Entry 4P2H (X-ray diffraction, 1.99 A resolution); this record covers chains A and T of the 4 polymer chains in the assembly.

Chain A:
Name: DNA polymerase beta
Source organism: Homo sapiens
Notes: EC 2.7.7.7
Reference sequence: P06746 (DPOLB_HUMAN); residues 10-335 here = UniProt positions 10-335
Amino-acid sequence (326 residues; row label = number of the first residue in the row):
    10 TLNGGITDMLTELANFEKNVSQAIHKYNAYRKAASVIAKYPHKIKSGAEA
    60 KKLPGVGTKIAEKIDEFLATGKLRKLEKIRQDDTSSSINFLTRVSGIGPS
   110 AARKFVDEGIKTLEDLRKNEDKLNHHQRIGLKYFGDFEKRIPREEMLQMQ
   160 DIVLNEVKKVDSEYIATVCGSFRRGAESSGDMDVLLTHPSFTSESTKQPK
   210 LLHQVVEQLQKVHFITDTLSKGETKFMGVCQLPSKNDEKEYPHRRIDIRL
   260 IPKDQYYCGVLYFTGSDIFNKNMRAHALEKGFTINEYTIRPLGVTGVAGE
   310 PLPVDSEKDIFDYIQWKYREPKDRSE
Not modelled in the structure: 205-206
Ion coordination: Na+ site 1: Lys60, Leu62, Val65 (shared with 1 residue of chain D); Na+ site 2: Thr101, Val103, Ile106 (shared with 1 residue of chain P); Mn2+ site 1: Asp190, Asp192 (together with 1FZ) (shared with 1 residue of chain P)
Residues lining bound ligands: 1FZ (5'-O-[(R)-hydroxy{[(R)-hydroxy(phosphonooxy)phosphoryl]amino}phosphoryl]thymidine): Arg149, Gly179, Ser180, Arg183, Ser188, Gly189, Asp190, Asp192, Tyr271, Phe272, Thr273, Gly274, Ser275, Asp276, Asn279
UniProt features mapped onto this chain:
  - region: Arg183 to Asp192 (DNA-binding)
  - active site: Lys72 (Nucleophile)
  - binding site (K(+)): Lys60, Leu62, Val65, Thr101, Val103, Ile106
  - binding site (Na(+)): Lys60, Leu62, Val65, Thr101, Val103, Ile106
  - binding site (dATP): Arg149, Ser180, Arg183, Gly189, Asp190
  - binding site (dCTP): Arg149, Ser180, Arg183, Gly189, Asp190
  - binding site (dGTP): Arg149, Ser180, Arg183, Gly189, Asp190, Asp192
  - binding site (dTTP): Arg149, Ser180, Arg183, Gly189, Asp190
  - binding site (Mg(2+)): Asp190, Asp192, Asp256
  - modified residue: Lys72 (N6-acetyllysine), Arg83 (Omega-N-methylarginine), Arg152 (Omega-N-methylarginine)
  - cross-link (Glycyl lysine isopeptide (Lys-Gly)): Lys41 (interchain with G-Cter in ubiquitin), Lys61 (interchain with G-Cter in ubiquitin), Lys81 (interchain with G-Cter in ubiquitin)
  - natural variant: Leu22 (L22P: Found in a gastric cancer sample; uncertain significance), Tyr39 (Y39C: Found in a gastric cancer sample; uncertain significance), Gly118 (G118V: Decreased DNA-directed DNA polymerase activity), Arg137 (R137Q: Decreased function in base-excision repair), Arg149 (R149I: Decreased DNA-directed DNA polymerase activity), Asp160 (D160N: Found in a gastric cancer sample; uncertain significance), Cys239 (C239R: Found in a gastric cancer sample; uncertain significance), Lys289 (K289M: Found in a colon cancer sample; uncertain significance), Asn294 (N294D: Found in a gastric cancer sample; uncertain significance), Glu295 (E295K: Found in a gastric cancer sample; uncertain significance)
  - mutagenesis: Phe25 (F25W: No effect on 5'-dRP lyase activity. Decreased ssDNA binding), His34 (H34G: Decreased 5'-dRP lyase activity. Decreased ssDNA binding), Lys35 (K35A: Decreased 5'-dRP lyase activity. Decreased ssDNA binding. Loss of 5'-dRP lyase activity; when associated with A-68 and A-72. Decreased ssDNA binding; when associated with A-68 and A-72 ...), Tyr39 (Y39F: No effect on 5'-dRP lyase activity; Y39Q: Abolishes DNA polymerase and 5'-dRP lyase activity), Lys41 (K41R: Abolishes ubiquitination; when associated with R-61 and R-81), Lys60 (K60A: Decreased 5'-dRP lyase activity. Decreased ssDNA binding), Lys61 (K61R: Abolishes ubiquitination; when associated with R-41 and R-81), Lys68 (K68A: No effect on 5'-dRP lyase activity. Decreased ssDNA binding. Loss of 5'-dRP lyase activity; when associated with A-35 and A-72. Decreased ssDNA binding; when associated with A-35 and A-72 ...), Glu71 (E71Q: No effect on 5'-dRP lyase activity. No effect on structure shown by circular dichroism. No effect on ssDNA binding), Lys72 (K72A: Severely reduced 5'-dRP lyase activity. Does not affect ssDNA binding. Loss of 5'-dRP lyase activity; when associated with A-35 and A-68. Decreased ssDNA binding ...), Glu75 (E75A: Slightly decreased 5'-dRP lyase activity. Decreased ssDNA binding. No effect on structure shown by circular dichroism), Lys81 (K81R: Abolishes ubiquitination; when associated with R-41 and R-61), 5 further mutagenesis entries in UniProt
Reported in the primary citation:
  - catalytic residues: Asp256 (citing earlier work)

Chain T:
Molecule: 16-nt DNA strand
Sequence (16 nucleotides; row label = number of the first residue in the row):
     1 CCGACXTCGCATCAGC
Modified positions: FMG (2-amino-9-(2-deoxy-2-fluoro-5-O-phosphono-beta-D-arabinofuranosyl)-7-methyl-6-oxo-6,9-dihydro-1H-purin-7-ium) at position 6

Chain A / chain T interface:
Pairs across the interface (14; chain A residue first):
  His34(A) - DC5(T)  stacking on the base
  Ser229(A) - DC10(T)  phosphate contact
  Ser229(A) - DA11(T)  phosphate contact
  Lys230(A) - DC10(T)  hydrogen bond to the phosphate
  Lys230(A) - DA11(T)  hydrogen bond to the phosphate
  Gly231(A) - DC10(T)  phosphate contact
  Glu232(A) - DC10(T)  hydrogen bond to the phosphate
  Thr233(A) - DG9(T)  hydrogen bond to the phosphate
  Thr233(A) - DC10(T)  hydrogen bond to the phosphate
  Lys234(A) - DG9(T)  phosphate contact
  Lys234(A) - DC10(T)  hydrogen bond to the phosphate
  Tyr271(A) - FMG_6(T)  base contact
  Tyr296(A) - DC8(T)  sugar contact
  Tyr296(A) - DG9(T)  phosphate contact
Other interface residues (no listed pair), chain A (12 interface residues in all): Asn133, His134, Leu228
Other interface residues (no listed pair), chain T (7 interface residues in all): DT12

In short:
The interface between chain A and chain T involves 12 residues on one side and 7 on the other, with 6 hydrogen
bonds and 1 aromatic stacking contact. Among the polar pairs are Lys230(A)-DC10(T), Lys230(A)-DA11(T) and
Glu232(A)-DC10(T). Chain A binds compound 1FZ. The paper reports the catalytic residue Asp256(A).
Here chain A is DNA polymerase beta (Homo sapiens) and chain T is a 16-nt DNA strand. Entry 4P2H (Structure of
human DNA polymerase complexed with N7MG in the template opposite to incoming non-hydrolyzable TTP ...) was
determined by X-ray diffraction together with 4O5C, 4O5E and 4O5K from the same study.
